8YKC - chains A and B of the 3 polymer chains in the assembly; structure by X-ray diffraction, 1.92 A resolution.

== Chain A (and B) ==
Molecule: Bifunctional adenosylcobalamin biosynthesis protein
From: Methylocapsa palsarum
Notes: EC 2.7.1.156, 2.7.7.62; chain B of this document is another copy of the same molecule, construct and numbering; everything in this record applies to it too
UniProt: A0A1I3YTB1 (A0A1I3YTB1_9HYPH); numbering as in UniProt (aligned over 1-184)
Amino-acid sequence (187 residues; numbered -2 to 184; the number before each row is that of its first residue; numbers below 1 keep their minus sign (Gly-2 is residue -2)):
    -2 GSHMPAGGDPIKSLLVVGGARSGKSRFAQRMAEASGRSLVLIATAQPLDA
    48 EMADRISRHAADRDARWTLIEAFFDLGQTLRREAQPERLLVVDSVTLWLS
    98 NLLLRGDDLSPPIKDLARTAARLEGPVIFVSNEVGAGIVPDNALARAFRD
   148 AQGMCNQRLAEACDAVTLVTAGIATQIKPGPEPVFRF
Not modelled in the structure: -2 to 1 (chain B: -2 to 4, 45)
Sequence notes: expression tag (-2 to 0); conflict Ser91 (Cys in A0A1I3YTB1)
Small-molecule neighbours:
  - GDP (guanosine-5'-diphosphate), molecule 1: Gly16, Ala17, Arg18, Ser19, Gly20, Lys21, Ser22, Glu48, Met49, Arg52, Arg55, His56, Leu94
  - GDP, molecule 2: Val136, Arg143, Asp147, Gln154

== Interface between chain A and chain B ==
Pairs across the interface (50):
  Gly132(A) - Gly16(B)
  Gly132(A) - Ala17(B)  hydrogen bond (backbone-backbone)
  Gly132(A) - Glu130(B)
  Ala133(A) - Glu130(B)
  Ala133(A) - Val131(B)
  Ala133(A) - Gly132(B)  hydrogen bond (backbone-backbone)
  Ala133(A) - Ala133(B)  hydrogen bond (backbone-backbone)
  Gly134(A) - Val131(B)
  Ile135(A) - Val131(B)
  Ile135(A) - Pro137(B)  hydrophobic
  Ile135(A) - Ala142(B)  hydrophobic
  Arg143(A) - Glu48(B)  salt bridge
  Arg146(A) - Ala17(B)
  Asp147(A) - Arg18(B)  salt bridge
  Gly150(A) - Arg18(B)
  Met151(A) - Arg18(B)
  Asn153(A) - Ala168(B)
  Gln154(A) - Arg18(B)  hydrogen bond (side chain-backbone)
  Gln154(A) - Ser19(B)
  Gln154(A) - Gly20(B)
  Gln154(A) - Ala168(B)
  Gln154(A) - Gly169(B)
  Ala157(A) - Ala168(B)
  Ala157(A) - Ile170(B)  hydrophobic
  Val163(A) - Ile170(B)  hydrophobic
  Leu165(A) - Thr167(B)
  Ile174(A) - Thr167(B)
  Ile174(A) - Ile170(B)
  Ile174(A) - Thr172(B)
  Lys175(A) - Ile170(B)
  Glu179(A) - Phe24(B)
  Glu179(A) - Arg27(B)  salt bridge
  Glu179(A) - Met28(B)
  Pro180(A) - Met28(B)
  Pro180(A) - Ala171(B)
  Pro180(A) - Gln173(B)
  Phe182(A) - Ile8(B)  hydrophobic
  Phe182(A) - Leu11(B)  hydrophobic
  Phe182(A) - Met28(B)  hydrophobic
  Phe182(A) - Ala162(B)  hydrophobic
  Phe182(A) - Thr164(B)
  Phe182(A) - Gln173(B)
  Arg183(A) - Gly5(B)  hydrogen bond (side chain-backbone)
  Arg183(A) - Pro7(B)
  Arg183(A) - Ile8(B)  hydrogen bond (backbone-backbone)
  Phe184(A) - Ile8(B)
  Phe184(A) - Arg34(B)  hydrogen bond (backbone-side chain)
  Phe184(A) - Leu86(B)  hydrophobic
  Phe184(A) - Pro123(B)  hydrophobic
  Phe184(A) - Ile125(B)  hydrophobic
Interface residues without a listed pair, chain A (22 interface residues in all): Ala140
Interface residues without a listed pair, chain B (37 interface residues in all): Asp6, Ser32, Arg55, Gly134, Arg146

== Overview ==
22 residues of chain A face 37 of chain B across their interface; the contacts include 7 hydrogen bonds and 3
salt bridges. Polar pairs include Arg143(A)-Glu48(B), Asp147(A)-Arg18(B) and Glu179(A)-Arg27(B). Bound to
chain A: GDP.
Chain A and chain B are both Bifunctional adenosylcobalamin biosynthesis protein (Methylocapsa palsarum); the
structure, Crystal structure of adenosylcobinamide kinase / adenosylcobinamide phosphate guanylyltransferase
complexed with GDP, was determined by X-ray diffraction together with 8YEP, 8YES and 8YK8 from the same study.
